8RAS - chains E and Y of the 23 polymer chains in the assembly; structure by electron microscopy, 2.62 A resolution.

== Chain E ==
Name: DNA-directed RNA polymerase subunit beta''
Source organism: Sinapis alba
Reference sequence: A0A6C0M829 (A0A6C0M829_SINAL); residues 1-1373 here = UniProt positions 1-1373
Amino-acid sequence (1373 residues; numbered 1 to 1373; the number before each row is that of its first residue):
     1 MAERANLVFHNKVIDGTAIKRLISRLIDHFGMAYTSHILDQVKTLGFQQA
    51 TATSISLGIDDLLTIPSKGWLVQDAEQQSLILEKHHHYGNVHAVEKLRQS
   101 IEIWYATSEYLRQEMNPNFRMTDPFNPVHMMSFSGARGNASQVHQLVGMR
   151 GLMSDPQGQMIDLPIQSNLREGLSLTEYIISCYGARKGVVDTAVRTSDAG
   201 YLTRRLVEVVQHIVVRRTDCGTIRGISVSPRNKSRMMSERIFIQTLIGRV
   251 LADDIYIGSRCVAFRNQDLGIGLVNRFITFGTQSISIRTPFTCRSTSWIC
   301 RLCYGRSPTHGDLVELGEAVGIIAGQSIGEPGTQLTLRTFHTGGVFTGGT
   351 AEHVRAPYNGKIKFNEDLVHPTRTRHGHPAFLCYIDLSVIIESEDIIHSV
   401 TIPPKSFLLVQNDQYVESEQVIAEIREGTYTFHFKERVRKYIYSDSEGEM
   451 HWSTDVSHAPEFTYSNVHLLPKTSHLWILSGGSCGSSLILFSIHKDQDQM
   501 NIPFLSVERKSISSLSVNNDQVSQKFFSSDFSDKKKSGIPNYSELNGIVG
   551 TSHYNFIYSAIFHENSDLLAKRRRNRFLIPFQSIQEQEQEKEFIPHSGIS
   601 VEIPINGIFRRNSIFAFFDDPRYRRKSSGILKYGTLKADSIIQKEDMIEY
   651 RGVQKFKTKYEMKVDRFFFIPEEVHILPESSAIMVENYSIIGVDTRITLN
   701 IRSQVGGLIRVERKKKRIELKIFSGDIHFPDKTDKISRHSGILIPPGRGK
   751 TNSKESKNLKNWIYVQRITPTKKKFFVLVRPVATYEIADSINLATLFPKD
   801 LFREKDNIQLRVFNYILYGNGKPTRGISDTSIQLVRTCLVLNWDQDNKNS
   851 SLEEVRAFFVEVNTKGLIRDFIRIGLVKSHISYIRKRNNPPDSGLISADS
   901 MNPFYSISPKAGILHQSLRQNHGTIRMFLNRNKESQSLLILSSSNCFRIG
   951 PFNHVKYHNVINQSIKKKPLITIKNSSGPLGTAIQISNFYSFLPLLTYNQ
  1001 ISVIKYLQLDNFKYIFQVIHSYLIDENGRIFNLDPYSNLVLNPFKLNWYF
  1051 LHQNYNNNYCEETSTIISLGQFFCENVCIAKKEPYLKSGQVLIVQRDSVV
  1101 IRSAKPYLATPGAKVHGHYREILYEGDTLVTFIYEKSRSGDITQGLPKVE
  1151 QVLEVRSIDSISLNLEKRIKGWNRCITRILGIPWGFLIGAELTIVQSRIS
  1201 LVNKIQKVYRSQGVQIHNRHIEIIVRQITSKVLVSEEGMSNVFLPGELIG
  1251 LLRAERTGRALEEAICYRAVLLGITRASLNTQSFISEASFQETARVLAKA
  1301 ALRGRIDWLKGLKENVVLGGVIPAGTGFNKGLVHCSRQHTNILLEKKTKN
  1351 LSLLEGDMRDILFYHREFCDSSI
Disordered / not traced: 1-4, 230-241, 333-350, 427-435, 483-488, 505-565, 581-598, 618-794, 812-838, 844-854, 877-884, 891-900, 906-921, 929-936, 951-971, 1057-1064, 1136-1144, 1156-1161, 1332-1359, 1370-1373
Bound ions: Zn2+: Cys-220, Cys-293, Cys-300, Cys-303
Reported in the primary citation:
  - binding site for the 81-nt DNA strand (chain Y): Thr-196 to Leu-202

== Chain Y ==
Molecule: 81-nt DNA strand
Sequence (81 nucleotides; row label = number of the first residue in the row):
     1 GGCTTTCGCTTTCGCGTCTCTCTAAAATTGCAGTCCCGCGCGCCGTAGGA
    51 CGTACTGACCTCCATTTTAGGAACCAAATAA
Disordered / not traced: 1-11, 52-81

== Interface between chain E and chain Y ==
Residue-residue contacts (10):
  Thr-196(E) with DC36(Y), hydrogen bond to the base
  Ser-197(E) with DC35(Y), phosphate contact; DC36(Y), sugar contact
  Gly-200(E) with DC36(Y), sugar contact
  Tyr-201(E) with DC35(Y), phosphate contact
  Gln-1291(E) with DT34(Y), sugar contact
  Glu-1292(E) with DG33(Y), phosphate contact; DT34(Y), hydrogen bond to the phosphate
  Arg-1295(E) with DA32(Y), phosphate contact; DG33(Y), salt bridge to the phosphate

== Summary ==
Chain E and chain Y form an interface of 7 and 5 residues respectively; the contacts include 2 hydrogen bonds
and 1 salt bridge. Polar pairs include Thr-196(E)/DC36(Y), Glu-1292(E)/DT34(Y) and Arg-1295(E)/DG33(Y). The
Zn2+ site is built by Cys-220(E), Cys-293(E), Cys-300(E) and Cys-303(E). From the paper: a binding site for
the 81-nt DNA strand (chain Y) at Thr-196(E).
Here chain E is DNA-directed RNA polymerase subunit beta'' (Sinapis alba) and chain Y is an 81-nt DNA strand.
Entry 8RAS (Plastid-encoded RNA polymerase transcription elongation complex) was determined by electron
microscopy, deposited together with 8R5O, 8R6S and 8RDJ.
